Entry 5X9G (X-ray diffraction, 3.00 A resolution); this record covers chains B and D of the 4 polymer chains in the assembly.

# Chain B (and D)
Protein: Magnesium transporter MgtE
Organism: Thermus thermophilus (strain HB8 / ATCC 27634 / DSM 579)
Notes: chain D of this document is another copy of the same molecule, construct and numbering; everything in this record applies to it too
UniProtKB: Q5SMG8 (MGTE_THET8); residues 1-275 here = UniProt positions 1-275
Chain sequence (278 residues; numbered -2 to 275; the number before each row is that of its first residue; numbers below 1 keep their minus sign (Gly-2 is residue -2)):
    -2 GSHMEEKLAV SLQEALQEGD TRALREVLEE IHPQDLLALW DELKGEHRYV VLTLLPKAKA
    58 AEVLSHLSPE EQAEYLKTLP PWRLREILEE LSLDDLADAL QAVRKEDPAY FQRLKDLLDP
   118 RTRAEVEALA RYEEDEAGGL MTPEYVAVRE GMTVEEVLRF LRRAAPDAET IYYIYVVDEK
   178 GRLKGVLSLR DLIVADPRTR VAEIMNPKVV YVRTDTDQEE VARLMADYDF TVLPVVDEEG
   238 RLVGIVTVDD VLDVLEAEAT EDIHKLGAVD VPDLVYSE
Unresolved in the structure: -2 to 4, 253-275
Differences from the reference sequence: expression tag (-2 to 0)
Ion coordination: Mg2+ site 1: Asp91, Asp247; Mg2+ site 2: Asp95, Gly136
Ligand contacts: ATP (adenosine-5'-triphosphate): Tyr170, Tyr172, Val183, Leu184, Ser185, Arg187, Asp188, Asn203, Lys205, Val206, Val207, Phe227, Val229, Leu230, Pro231
UniProt features mapped onto this chain:
  - binding site (Mg(2+)): Glu59, Asp91, Asp95, Gly136, Glu216, Ala223, Asp226, Asp247, Asp250, Glu255, Glu258, Asp259
  - binding site (ATP): Tyr170, Ser185, Arg187, Asp188, Val207
  - binding site (Ca(2+)): Glu275
  - binding site (Mn(2+)): Glu275
  - mutagenesis: Glu59 (E59A: Still possesses a slight channel activity), Arg187 (R187E: Decreases ATP binding), Asp226 (D226N: Abolishes the Mg(2+)-dependent suppression of the Mg(2+) influx; when associated with A-250), Phe227 (F227A: Cannot bind ATP), Asp250 (D250A: Abolishes the Mg(2+)-dependent suppression of the Mg(2+) influx; when associated with N-226), Glu258 (E258Q: Abolishes the Mg(2+)-dependent suppression of the Mg(2+) influx), Asp259 (D259N: Abolishes the Mg(2+)-dependent suppression of the Mg(2+) influx)
From the paper describing this entry:
  - binding site for ATP: Tyr170, Arg187, Asp188, Asn203, Val207, Phe227
  - mutagenesis - R187E, F227A: decreased growth in response to Co2+ and Ni2+
  - mutagenesis - R187E: decreased binding to ATP
  - mutagenesis - D188A: unchanged stability in response to ATP

# Interface between chain B and chain D
Contacting residue pairs (23):
  Glu43(B) with Trp79(D)
  Tyr46(B) with Pro78(D); Trp79(D), hydrophobic
  Glu71(B) with Arg82(D), salt bridge
  Lys74(B) with Arg110(D), hydrogen bond (backbone-side chain); Asp113(D); Leu114(D); Leu115(D), hydrogen bond (side chain-backbone)
  Thr75(B) with Arg82(D); Arg110(D)
  Leu76(B) with Arg110(D), hydrogen bond (backbone-side chain)
  Pro78(B) with Arg110(D)
  Leu81(B) with Arg110(D)
  Glu103(B) with Pro117(D)
  Asp104(B) with Leu115(D); Pro117(D); Arg120(D), salt bridge
  Ala106(B) with Arg120(D)
  Tyr107(B) with Arg110(D); Asp113(D); Arg120(D)
  Arg110(B) with Gln109(D); Asp113(D), salt bridge
Other interface residues (no listed pair), chain B (16 interface residues in all): Gly42, Val47, Pro77

# Overview
16 residues of chain B face 10 of chain D across their interface, with 3 hydrogen bonds and 3 salt bridges.
Polar pairs include Glu71(B)-Arg82(D), Asp104(B)-Arg120(D) and Arg110(B)-Asp113(D). From the paper: a binding
site for ATP at Tyr170(B), Arg187(B) and Asp188(B) among others; R187E and F227A of chain B reduce growth in
response to Co2+ and Ni2+.
Chain B and chain D are both Magnesium transporter MgtE (Thermus thermophilus (strain HB8 / ATCC 27634 / DSM
579)); the structure, Crystal structure of the cytosolic domain of the Mg2+ channel MgtE in complex with ATP,
was determined by X-ray diffraction together with 5X9H from the same study.
